PDB entry 5G5R | X-ray diffraction, 2.40 A resolution | chains A and B

[Chain A]
Protein: Site-2 protease
Organism: Archaeoglobus fulgidus
Notes: EC 3.4.24.85; fragment: regulatory domain, residues 236-362
UniProtKB: O29915 (O29915_ARCFU); numbering as in UniProt (aligned over 236-362)
Chain sequence (138 residues; row label = number of the first residue in the row):
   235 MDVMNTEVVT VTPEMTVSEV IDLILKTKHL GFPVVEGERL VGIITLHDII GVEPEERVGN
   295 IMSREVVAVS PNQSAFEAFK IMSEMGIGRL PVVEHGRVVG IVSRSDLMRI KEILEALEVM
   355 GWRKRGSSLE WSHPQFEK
Disordered / not traced: 357-372
Construct notes: expression tag (235, 363-372)

[Chain B]
Protein: Nanobody
Organism: Lama glama
Notes: antibody fragment or engineered binder
Chain sequence (123 residues; numbered 1 to 123; the number before each row is that of its first residue):
     1 QVQLQESGGG LVQPGGSLRL SCAASGSGFN NNAMGWYRQA PGKQRELVAA ITSFGSTNYA
    61 DSVKGRFTIS RDNAKNTVYL QMNSLKPEDT AVYYCTAGWG ATPRSYWGQG TQVTVSSHHH
   121 HHH
Disordered / not traced: 121-123
Disulfide bonds: Cys22-Cys95

[Interface between chain A and chain B]
Pairs across the interface (28):
  Thr240(A) - Arg104(B)
  Glu241(A) - Ser105(B)  hydrogen bond
  Val242(A) - Thr102(B)  hydrogen bond (backbone-side chain)
  Thr244(A) - Gly100(B)
  Thr244(A) - Ala101(B)  hydrogen bond (backbone-backbone)
  Thr244(A) - Thr102(B)  hydrogen bond
  Thr246(A) - Asn58(B)
  Thr246(A) - Ala101(B)
  Met249(A) - Ser56(B)
  Glu253(A) - Thr52(B)  hydrogen bond
  Glu253(A) - Phe54(B)
  Glu253(A) - Ser56(B)  hydrogen bond
  Asp256(A) - Phe54(B)
  Leu257(A) - Gly100(B)
  Lys260(A) - Trp99(B)
  Thr261(A) - Trp99(B)
  Val269(A) - Asn58(B)
  Glu270(A) - Asn58(B)
  Glu270(A) - Tyr59(B)
  Gly271(A) - Leu47(B)
  Gly271(A) - Asn58(B)  hydrogen bond (backbone-side chain)
  Gly271(A) - Tyr59(B)  hydrogen bond (backbone-backbone)
  Gly271(A) - Thr102(B)
  Glu272(A) - Tyr37(B)
  Glu272(A) - Leu47(B)  hydrogen bond (side chain-backbone)
  Glu272(A) - Arg104(B)  salt bridge
  Arg273(A) - Asp61(B)  salt bridge
  Arg331(A) - Glu46(B)  salt bridge
Other interface residues (no listed pair), chain A (20 interface residues in all): Val243, Val245, Glu328
Other interface residues (no listed pair), chain B (19 interface residues in all): Asn30, Gln44, Thr57, Ala60

[Overview]
20 residues of chain A face 19 of chain B across their interface; the contacts include 9 hydrogen bonds and 3
salt bridges. Among the polar pairs are Glu272(A)-Arg104(B), Arg273(A)-Asp61(B) and Arg331(A)-Glu46(B).
Chain A is Site-2 protease (Archaeoglobus fulgidus) and chain B is Nanobody (Lama glama); the structure, CBS
domain tandem of site-2 protease from Archaeoglobus fulgidus in complex with llama Nanobody - apo ..., was
determined by X-ray diffraction (same publication as 5G5X).
